PDB entry 6TIM | X-ray diffraction, 2.20 A resolution | chains A and B

== Chain A (and B) ==
Name: Triosephosphate isomerase
Source organism: Trypanosoma brucei brucei
Notes: EC 5.3.1.1; chain B of this document is another copy of the same molecule, construct and numbering; everything in this record applies to it too
UniProt: P04789 (TPIS_TRYBB); residues 1-250 here = UniProt positions 1-250
Amino-acid sequence (250 residues; each row starts with the number of its first residue):
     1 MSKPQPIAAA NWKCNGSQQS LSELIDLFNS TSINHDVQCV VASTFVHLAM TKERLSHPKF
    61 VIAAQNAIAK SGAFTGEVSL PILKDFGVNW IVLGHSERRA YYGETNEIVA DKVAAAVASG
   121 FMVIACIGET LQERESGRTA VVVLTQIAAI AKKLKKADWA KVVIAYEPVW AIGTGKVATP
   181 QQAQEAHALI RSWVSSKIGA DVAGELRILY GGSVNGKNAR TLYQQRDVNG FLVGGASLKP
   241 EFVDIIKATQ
Not modelled in the structure: 1
UniProt features mapped onto this chain:
  - active site: H95 (Electrophile), E167 (Proton acceptor)
  - binding site (substrate): N11, K13

== How chain A and chain B interact ==
Residue-residue contacts (76; chain A residue first):
  N11(A) - T75(B)  hydrogen bond
  K13(A) - G72(B)
  K13(A) - A73(B)
  K13(A) - T75(B)
  C14(A) - S71(B)
  C14(A) - G72(B)  hydrogen bond (backbone-backbone)
  C14(A) - F74(B)
  C14(A) - E77(B)  hydrogen bond (side chain-backbone)
  C14(A) - V78(B)  hydrophobic
  C14(A) - S79(B)  hydrogen bond (side chain-backbone)
  C14(A) - I82(B)
  N15(A) - G72(B)
  N15(A) - I82(B)
  S17(A) - D85(B)
  Q18(A) - D85(B)  hydrogen bond (side chain-backbone)
  Q18(A) - F86(B)
  T44(A) - E77(B)
  T44(A) - I82(B)
  F45(A) - F45(B)  hydrophobic
  F45(A) - V46(B)
  F45(A) - G76(B)
  V46(A) - F45(B)  hydrophobic
  V46(A) - V78(B)  hydrophobic
  V46(A) - L83(B)  hydrophobic
  V46(A) - F86(B)  hydrophobic
  H47(A) - I82(B)
  A49(A) - A49(B)  hydrophobic
  Q65(A) - T75(B)
  Q65(A) - G76(B)  hydrogen bond (side chain-backbone)
  N66(A) - G76(B)
  I68(A) - C14(B)  hydrophobic
  I68(A) - Y102(B)
  S71(A) - C14(B)
  G72(A) - K13(B)
  G72(A) - C14(B)  hydrogen bond (backbone-backbone)
  G72(A) - N15(B)  hydrogen bond (backbone-side chain)
  A73(A) - K13(B)
  A73(A) - E97(B)
  F74(A) - C14(B)
  F74(A) - E97(B)  hydrogen bond (backbone-side chain)
  F74(A) - Y101(B)  hydrophobic
  T75(A) - N11(B)  hydrogen bond
  T75(A) - K13(B)
  T75(A) - Q65(B)
  T75(A) - H95(B)
  T75(A) - E97(B)  hydrogen bond
  T75(A) - R98(B)  hydrogen bond (backbone-side chain)
  G76(A) - F45(B)
  G76(A) - Q65(B)  hydrogen bond (backbone-side chain)
  G76(A) - N66(B)
  G76(A) - R98(B)
  E77(A) - C14(B)  hydrogen bond (backbone-side chain)
  E77(A) - R98(B)  salt bridge
  E77(A) - Y102(B)
  V78(A) - C14(B)  hydrophobic
  V78(A) - V46(B)  hydrophobic
  S79(A) - C14(B)  hydrogen bond (backbone-side chain)
  I82(A) - C14(B)
  I82(A) - N15(B)
  I82(A) - G16(B)
  I82(A) - T44(B)
  I82(A) - H47(B)
  D85(A) - S17(B)
  D85(A) - Q18(B)  hydrogen bond (side chain-backbone)
  F86(A) - Q18(B)
  F86(A) - V46(B)
  H95(A) - T75(B)  hydrogen bond
  E97(A) - A73(B)
  E97(A) - F74(B)
  E97(A) - T75(B)  hydrogen bond
  R98(A) - T75(B)  hydrogen bond (side chain-backbone)
  R98(A) - G76(B)
  R98(A) - E77(B)  salt bridge
  Y101(A) - F74(B)  hydrophobic
  Y102(A) - F74(B)
  Y102(A) - E77(B)
Also at the interface, not in a pair above, chain A (34 interface residues in all): G16, L48, L83
Also at the interface, not in a pair above, chain B (36 interface residues in all): L48, K52, I68, K70

== Summary ==
The interface between chain A and chain B involves 34 residues on one side and 36 on the other; the contacts
include 19 hydrogen bonds and 2 salt bridges. Polar contacts include E77(A)-R98(B), N11(A)-T75(B) and
C14(A)-E77(B).
Both chains are Triosephosphate isomerase (Trypanosoma brucei brucei). Entry 6TIM (The adaptability of the
active site of trypanosomal triosephosphate isomerase as observed in the crystal structures ...) was
determined by X-ray diffraction (same publication as 1IIG and 1IIH).
